Entry 9JTS (electron microscopy, 3.36 A resolution); this record covers chains C and L of the 10 polymer chains in the assembly.

== Chain C ==
Molecule: V(D)J recombination-activating protein 1
Organism: Mus musculus
Notes: EC 3.1.-.-, 2.3.2.27
UniProtKB: P15919 (RAG1_MOUSE); residues 1-1040 here = UniProt positions 1-1040
Amino-acid sequence (1040 residues; row label = number of the first residue in the row):
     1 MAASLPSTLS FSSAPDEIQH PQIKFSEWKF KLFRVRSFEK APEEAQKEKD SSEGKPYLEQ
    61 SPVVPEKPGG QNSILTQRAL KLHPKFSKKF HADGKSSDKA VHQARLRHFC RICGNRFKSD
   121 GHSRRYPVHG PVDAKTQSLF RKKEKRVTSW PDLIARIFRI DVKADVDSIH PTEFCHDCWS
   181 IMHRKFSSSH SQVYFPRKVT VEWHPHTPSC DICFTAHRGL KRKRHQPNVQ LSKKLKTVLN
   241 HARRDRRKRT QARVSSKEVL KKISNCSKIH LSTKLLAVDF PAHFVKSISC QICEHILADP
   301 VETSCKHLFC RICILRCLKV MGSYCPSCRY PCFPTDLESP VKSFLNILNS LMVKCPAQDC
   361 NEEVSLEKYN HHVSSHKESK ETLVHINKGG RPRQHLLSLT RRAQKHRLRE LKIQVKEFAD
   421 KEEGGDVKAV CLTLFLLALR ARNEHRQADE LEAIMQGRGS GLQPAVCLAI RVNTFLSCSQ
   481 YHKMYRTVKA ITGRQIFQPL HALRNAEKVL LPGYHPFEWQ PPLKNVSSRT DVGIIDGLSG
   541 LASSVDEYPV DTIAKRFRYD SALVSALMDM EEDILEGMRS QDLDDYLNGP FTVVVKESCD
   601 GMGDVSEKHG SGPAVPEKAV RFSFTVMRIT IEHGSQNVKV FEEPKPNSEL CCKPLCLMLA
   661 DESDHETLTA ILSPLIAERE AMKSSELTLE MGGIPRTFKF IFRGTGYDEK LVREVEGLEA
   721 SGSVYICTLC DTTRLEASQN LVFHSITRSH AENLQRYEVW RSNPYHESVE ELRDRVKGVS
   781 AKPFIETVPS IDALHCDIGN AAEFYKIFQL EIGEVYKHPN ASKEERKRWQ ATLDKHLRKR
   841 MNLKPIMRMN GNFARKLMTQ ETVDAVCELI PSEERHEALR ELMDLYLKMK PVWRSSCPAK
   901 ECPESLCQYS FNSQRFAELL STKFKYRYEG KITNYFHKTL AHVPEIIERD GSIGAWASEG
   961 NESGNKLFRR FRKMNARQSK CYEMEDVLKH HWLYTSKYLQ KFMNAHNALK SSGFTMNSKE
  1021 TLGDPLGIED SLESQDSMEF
Disordered / not traced: 1-384, 1008-1040
Metal / ion sites: Ca2+: Asp600, Gly601 (shared with 1 residue of chain G); Zn2+: Cys727, Cys730, His937, His942
Curated features (UniProtKB/Swiss-Prot):
  - zinc finger: Cys290 to Arg329 (RING-type), Leu351 to Lys380 (RAG1-type)
  - DNA-binding region: Gly389 to Gln456 (NBD)
  - binding site (Zn(2+)): Cys266, His270, Cys290, Cys293, His295, Cys305, His307, Cys310, Cys313, Cys325, Cys328, Cys355, Cys360, His372, His376
  - binding site (a divalent metal cation): Asp600, Asp708, Glu962
  - site: Trp893 (Essential for DNA hairpin formation, participates in base-stacking interactions near the cleavage site)
  - cross-link: Lys233 (Glycyl lysine isopeptide (Lys-Gly) (interchain with G-Cter in ubiquitin))
  - mutagenesis: Lys233 (K233M: Abolishes autoubiquitination), His307 (H307A: Displays lower E3 ligase activity and affects the joining step of V(D)J recombination), Cys325 (C325G: Loss of E3 ligase activity and affects the joining step of V(D)J recombination), Arg391 (R391A: Defects in converting nicked products to hairpins; R391L: Impairs DNA-binding and hairpin formation while maintaining some nicking activity), Arg393 (R393A: Impairs DNA-binding and hairpin formation while maintaining some nicking activity), Arg401 (R401A: Allows robust hairpin activity), Arg402 (R402A: Defects in converting nicked products to hairpins), Lys405 (K405A: Reduced hairpin activity), His406 (H406A: Allows robust hairpin activity), Arg407 (R407A: Impairs DNA-binding and reduces hairpin formation without affecting nicking activity), Asn443 (N443A: Impairs DNA-binding; when associated with A-445), His445 (H445A: Impairs DNA-binding; when associated with A-443), 23 further mutagenesis entries in UniProt

== Chain L ==
Molecule: 30-nt DNA strand
Sequence (30 nucleotides; row label = number of the first residue in the row):
    17 CACAGTGATA CAGCCCTTAA CAAAAACCCG

== Chain C / chain L interface ==
Contacting residue pairs - 35 pairs, chain C then chain L:
  Asn387(C) with DC44(L), hydrogen bond to the phosphate; DC45(L), phosphate contact
  Lys388(C) with DC44(L), sugar contact
  Gly389(C) with DC43(L), base contact; DC44(L), hydrogen bond to the sugar
  Gly390(C) with DA42(L), base contact; DC43(L), base contact
  Arg391(C) with DA40(L), base contact; DA41(L), hydrogen bond to the base; DA42(L), base contact
  Pro392(C) with DA42(L), sugar contact; DC43(L), phosphate contact
  Arg401(C) with DC32(L), salt bridge to the phosphate
  Arg402(C) with DA36(L), base contact
  Lys405(C) with DT33(L), salt bridge to the phosphate; DT34(L), salt bridge to the phosphate
  Lys416(C) with DT34(L), salt bridge to the phosphate
  Ser477(C) with DT22(L), hydrogen bond to the phosphate; DG23(L), phosphate contact
  Cys478(C) with DG23(L), hydrogen bond to the phosphate
  Ser479(C) with DG21(L), sugar contact; DT22(L), phosphate contact; DG23(L), hydrogen bond to the phosphate
  Gln480(C) with DG21(L), hydrogen bond to the phosphate
  Lys483(C) with DG21(L), salt bridge to the phosphate
  Arg504(C) with DA24(L), salt bridge to the phosphate; DT25(L), base contact
  Met974(C) with DT22(L), phosphate contact
  Asn975(C) with DT22(L), phosphate contact; DG23(L), phosphate contact
  Ala976(C) with DT22(L), sugar contact
  Arg977(C) with DG23(L), sugar contact; DA24(L), hydrogen bond to the sugar
  Gln978(C) with DG21(L), base contact
  Lys989(C) with DA24(L), salt bridge to the phosphate
Interface residues without a listed pair, chain C (25 interface residues in all): Lys973, Tyr982, Asp986
Interface residues without a listed pair, chain L (17 interface residues in all): DC31, DC37

== Overview ==
The interface between chain C and chain L involves 25 residues on one side and 17 on the other, with 8
hydrogen bonds and 7 salt bridges. Among the polar pairs are Arg391(C)-DA41(L), Gly389(C)-DC44(L) and
Arg977(C)-DA24(L).
Chain C is V(D)J recombination-activating protein 1 (Mus musculus) and chain L is a 30-nt DNA strand; the
structure, CryoEM structure of mouse RAG SEC-1DNA (12RSS side), was determined by electron microscopy (same
publication as 9JPU, 9JPX, 9JQN and 9JTU).
